Entry 1KB6 (X-ray diffraction, 2.70 A resolution); this record covers chains D and A of the 4 polymer chains in the assembly.

# Chain D
Molecule: 18-nt DNA strand
Sequence (18 nucleotides; numbered 419 to 436; the number before each row is that of its first residue):
   419 TGTCCTCATT CACCCGTG

# Chain A
Molecule: Vitamin D3 Receptor
Organism: Homo sapiens
Notes: fragment: DNA-binding Domain (Residues 16-125)
UniProtKB: P11473 (VDR_HUMAN); residues 16-125 here = UniProt positions 16-125
Amino-acid sequence (110 residues; numbered 16 to 125; the number before each row is that of its first residue):
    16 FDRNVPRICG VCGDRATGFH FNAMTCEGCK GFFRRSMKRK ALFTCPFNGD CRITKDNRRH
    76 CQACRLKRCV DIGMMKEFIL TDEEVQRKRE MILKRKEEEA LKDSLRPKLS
Unresolved in the structure: 16-20, 115-125
Bound ions: Zn2+ site 1: Cys24, Cys27, Cys41, Cys44; Zn2+ site 2: Cys60, Cys66, Cys76, Cys79
From the paper describing this entry:
  - binding site for the 18-nt DNA strand (chain D): Arg50
  - conformationally variable residues (side-chain flip): Arg50
  - specificity-determining residues: Arg50
  - mutagenesis - P61A/F62A/H75A: increased binding to RXR DBD

# Interface between chain D and chain A
Residue-residue contacts (16):
  DA426(D) - Arg50(A)  sugar contact
  DT427(D) - Arg50(A)  salt bridge to the phosphate
  DT427(D) - Gln77(A)  hydrogen bond to the phosphate
  DT428(D) - Phe47(A)  phosphate contact
  DT428(D) - Arg50(A)  base contact
  DT428(D) - Arg74(A)  phosphate contact
  DT428(D) - Gln77(A)  hydrogen bond to the phosphate
  DC429(D) - Gly43(A)  phosphate contact
  DC429(D) - Arg73(A)  salt bridge to the phosphate
  DC429(D) - Arg74(A)  salt bridge to the phosphate
  DC429(D) - Arg80(A)  salt bridge to the phosphate
  DA430(D) - Glu42(A)  base contact
  DA430(D) - Arg73(A)  salt bridge to the phosphate
  DC431(D) - Glu42(A)  hydrogen bond to the base
  DG434(D) - Ile107(A)  phosphate contact
  DT435(D) - Ile107(A)  sugar contact
Also at the interface, not in a pair above, chain D (9 interface residues in all): DC432
Also at the interface, not in a pair above, chain A (12 interface residues in all): Asp29, Lys45, Arg54

# Summary
The interface between chain D and chain A involves 9 residues on one side and 12 on the other, with 3 hydrogen
bonds and 5 salt bridges. Polar contacts include DC431(D)-Glu42(A), DT427(D)-Gln77(A) and DT428(D)-Gln77(A).
From the paper: a binding site for the 18-nt DNA strand (chain D) at Arg50(A); P61A/F62A/H75A of chain A
increase binding to RXR DBD.
Chain D is an 18-nt DNA strand and chain A is Vitamin D3 Receptor (Homo sapiens); the structure, Crystal
Structure of VDR DNA-binding Domain Bound to Rat Osteocalcin (OC) Response Element, was determined by X-ray
diffraction together with 1KB2 and 1KB4 from the same study.
